2PWD - chain A; structure by X-ray diffraction, 1.80 A resolution.

# Chain A
Name: Sucrose isomerase
Source organism: Pseudomonas mesoacidophila
Notes: EC 5.4.99.11
UniProt: Q2PS28 (Q2PS28_9PSED); residues 1-557 here correspond to UniProt positions 28-584 (UniProt number = residue number + 27)
Chain sequence (557 residues; row label = number of the first residue in the row):
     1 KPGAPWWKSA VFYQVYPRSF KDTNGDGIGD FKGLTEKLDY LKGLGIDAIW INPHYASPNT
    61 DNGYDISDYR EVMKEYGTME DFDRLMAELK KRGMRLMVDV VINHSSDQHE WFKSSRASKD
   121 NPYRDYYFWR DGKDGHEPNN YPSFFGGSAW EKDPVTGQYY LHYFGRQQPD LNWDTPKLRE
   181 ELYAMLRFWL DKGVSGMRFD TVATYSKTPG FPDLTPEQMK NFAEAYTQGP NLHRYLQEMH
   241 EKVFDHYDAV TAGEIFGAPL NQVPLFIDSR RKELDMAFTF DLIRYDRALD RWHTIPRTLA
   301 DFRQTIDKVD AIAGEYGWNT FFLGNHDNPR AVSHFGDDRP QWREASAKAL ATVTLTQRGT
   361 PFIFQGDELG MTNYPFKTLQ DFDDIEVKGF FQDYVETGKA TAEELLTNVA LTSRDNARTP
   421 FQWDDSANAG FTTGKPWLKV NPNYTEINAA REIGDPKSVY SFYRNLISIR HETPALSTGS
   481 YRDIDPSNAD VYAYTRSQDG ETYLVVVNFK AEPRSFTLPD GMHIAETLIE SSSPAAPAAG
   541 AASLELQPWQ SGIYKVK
Bound ions: Ca2+: Asp22, Asn24, Asp26, Ile28, Asp30
Ligand contacts: 1-deoxynojirimycin (NOJ): Asp61, Tyr64, His104, Phe145, Phe164, Gln168, Arg198, Asp200, Glu254, His326, Asp327, Arg414, Arg418

# Overview
Bound to chain A: 1-deoxynojirimycin. Asp22, Asn24, Asp26, Ile28 and Asp30 form the Ca2+ site.
Chain A is Sucrose isomerase (Pseudomonas mesoacidophila); the structure, Crystal Structure of the Trehalulose
Synthase MUTB from Pseudomonas Mesoacidophila MX-45 Complexed to the Inhibitor Deoxynojirmycin, was determined
by X-ray diffraction (same publication as 2PWE, 2PWF, 2PWG, 2PWH and 1ZJA).
